PDB entry 9CK0 | X-ray diffraction, 2.60 A resolution | chains A and B

== Chain A ==
Protein: Peroxisome proliferator-activated receptor gamma
From: Homo sapiens
UniProt: P37231 (PPARG_HUMAN); residues 203-477 here correspond to UniProt positions 231-505 (UniProt number = residue number + 28)
Amino-acid sequence (276 residues; numbered 202 to 477; the number before each row is that of its first residue):
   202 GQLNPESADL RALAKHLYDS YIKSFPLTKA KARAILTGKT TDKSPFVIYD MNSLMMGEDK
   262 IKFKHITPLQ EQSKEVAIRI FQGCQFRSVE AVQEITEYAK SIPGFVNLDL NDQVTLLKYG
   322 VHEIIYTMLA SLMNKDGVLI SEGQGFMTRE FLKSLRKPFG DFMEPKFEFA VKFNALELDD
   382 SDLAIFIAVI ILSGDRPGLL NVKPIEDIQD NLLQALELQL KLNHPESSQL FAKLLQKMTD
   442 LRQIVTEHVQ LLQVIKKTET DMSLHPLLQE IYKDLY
Disordered / not traced: 202-207
Sequence notes: expression tag (202)
Small-molecule neighbours: EDK ((2S)-3-[4-[2-[methyl(pyridin-2-yl)amino]ethoxy]phenyl]-2-[[2-(phenylcarbonyl)phenyl]amino]propanoic acid): Ile262, Ile281, Phe282, Gly284, Cys285, Gln286, Arg288, Ser289, His323, Ile326, Tyr327, Leu330, Val339, Leu340, Ile341, Met348, Phe360, Phe363, Met364, His449, Leu453, Leu469, Tyr473
Swiss-Prot annotation at these positions:
  - motif: Pro467 to Asp475 (9aaTAD)
  - binding site (rosiglitazone): Gln286 to Ser289, His323, His449, Tyr473
  - cross-link: Lys224 (Glycyl lysine isopeptide (Lys-Gly) (interchain with G-Cter in ubiquitin))

== Chain B ==
Protein: NF-kappa-B inhibitor beta
UniProt: Q15653 (IKBB_HUMAN); residues 279-301 here correspond to UniProt positions 277-299 (UniProt number = residue number - 2)
Amino-acid sequence (23 residues; each row starts with the number of its first residue):
   279 PLGSAMLRPN PILARLLRAH GAP
Disordered / not traced: 279-286, 298-301

== How chain A and chain B interact ==
Residue-residue contacts (14):
  Thr297(A) with Leu294(B); Leu295(B)
  Lys301(A) with Leu295(B), hydrogen bond (side chain-backbone); Ala297(B)
  Phe306(A) with Leu295(B), hydrophobic
  Val315(A) with Asn288(B); Leu295(B), hydrophobic
  Leu318(A) with Leu291(B), hydrophobic; Leu295(B), hydrophobic
  Lys319(A) with Asn288(B)
  Glu471(A) with Asn288(B); Pro289(B); Ile290(B), hydrogen bond (side chain-backbone); Leu291(B), hydrogen bond (side chain-backbone)
Also at the interface, not in a pair above, chain A (12 interface residues in all): Gln294, Leu311, Gln314, Leu468, Ile472
Also at the interface, not in a pair above, chain B (9 interface residues in all): Ala292, Arg296

== Overview ==
12 residues of chain A face 9 of chain B across their interface, with 3 hydrogen bonds. Among the polar pairs
are Lys301(A)-Leu295(B), Glu471(A)-Ile290(B) and Glu471(A)-Leu291(B). Chain A binds compound EDK. UniProt
lists 7 rosiglitazone-binding residues on chain A.
Here chain A is Peroxisome proliferator-activated receptor gamma (Homo sapiens) and chain B is NF-kappa-B
inhibitor beta. Entry 9CK0 (Cocrystal of PPARg LBD and NFKBIB / IKBB peptide with agonist GW1929) was
determined by X-ray diffraction.
